Entry 3T5V (X-ray diffraction, 2.90 A resolution); this record covers chains A and B of the 3 polymer chains in the assembly.

Chain A:
Molecule: Nuclear mRNA export protein SAC3
Organism: Saccharomyces cerevisiae
Notes: fragment: M region, UNP 250-563
UniProtKB: P46674 (SAC3_YEAST); residue numbers follow UniProt; this construct covers 250-563
Sequence (316 residues; each row starts with the number of its first residue):
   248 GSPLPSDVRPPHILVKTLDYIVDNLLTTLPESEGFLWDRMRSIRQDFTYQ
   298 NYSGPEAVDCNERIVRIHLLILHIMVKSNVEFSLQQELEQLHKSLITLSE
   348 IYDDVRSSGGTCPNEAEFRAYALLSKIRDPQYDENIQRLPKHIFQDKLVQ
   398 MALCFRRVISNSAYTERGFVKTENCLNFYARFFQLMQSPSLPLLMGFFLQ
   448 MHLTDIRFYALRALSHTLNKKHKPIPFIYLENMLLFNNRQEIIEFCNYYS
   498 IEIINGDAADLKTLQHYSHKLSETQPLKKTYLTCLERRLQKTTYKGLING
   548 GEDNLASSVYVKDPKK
Not modelled in the structure: 248-252, 552-563
Sequence notes: expression tag (248-249)
From the paper describing this entry:
  - mutagenesis - K509D: unchanged growth

Chain B:
Molecule: Nuclear mRNA export protein THP1
Organism: Saccharomyces cerevisiae
UniProtKB: Q08231 (THP1_YEAST); numbering as in UniProt (aligned over 1-455)
Sequence (455 residues; row label = number of the first residue in the row):
     1 MDMANQLLDELAHGNFSHLTLNLSQNGREIAILQKQLTGFDDKQLETFVE
    51 QHPAMPNDTRFKIMCTSFLNYARDVDPWSAWSSSDLIFEFYQCLINCLIN
   101 DNAPHIEMLIPVATRETEFIINLAGKLDSFHLQLHTRSHQFLSHISSILS
   151 RLFNSIKPPRGNASSTNIPGKQRILLYLVNKLNNIYFRIESPQLCSNIFK
   201 NFQPKSMLAHFNEYQLDQQIEYRYLLGRYYLLNSQVHNAFVQFNEAFQSL
   251 LNLPLTNQAITRNGTRILNYMIPTGLILGKMVKWGPLRPFLSQETIDNWS
   301 VLYKHVRYGNIQGVSLWLRQNERHLCARQLLIVLLEKLPMVTYRNLIKTV
   351 IKSWTTEWGQNKLPYSLIERVLQLSIGPTFEDPGAQEITIYNGIHSPKNV
   401 ENVLVTLINLGLLRANCFPQLQLCVVKKTTMIQEIVPPVNERITKMFPAH
   451 SHVLW
Not modelled in the structure: 1, 160-163
From the paper describing this entry:
  - mutagenesis - V405Y/T406W: unchanged binding to 26S proteasome complex subunit SEM1
  - mutagenesis - R414D, K427D/K428D: decreased binding to nucleic acids

Chain A / chain B interface:
Residue-residue contacts (101):
  Ser-354(A) with His-131(B), hydrogen bond (backbone-side chain); Ser-138(B)
  Ser-355(A) with Leu-132(B)
  Gly-356(A) with Leu-132(B)
  Gln-378(A) with Gln-193(B)
  Asp-380(A) with Ile-332(B)
  Glu-381(A) with Pro-192(B); Gln-193(B); Leu-232(B); Gln-329(B)
  Ile-383(A) with Ile-332(B), hydrophobic
  Gln-384(A) with Cys-326(B); Gln-329(B); Leu-330(B); Leu-331(B), hydrogen bond (side chain-backbone); Ile-332(B), hydrogen bond (side chain-backbone)
  Arg-385(A) with Glu-190(B), salt bridge; Pro-192(B); Gln-329(B)
  Lys-388(A) with Arg-323(B)
  Phe-391(A) with Glu-322(B); Arg-323(B); Ile-390(B), hydrophobic
  Gln-392(A) with Glu-322(B), hydrogen bond
  Gln-397(A) with Ile-388(B); Thr-389(B), hydrogen bond; Ile-390(B), hydrogen bond (side chain-backbone)
  Leu-400(A) with Ile-332(B), hydrophobic; Ile-390(B), hydrophobic
  Cys-401(A) with Thr-389(B); Ile-390(B), hydrophobic
  Arg-404(A) with Ile-332(B); Glu-336(B), salt bridge; Ile-394(B)
  Ser-407(A) with Glu-336(B)
  Ser-409(A) with Leu-410(B)
  Val-417(A) with Gln-235(B)
  Lys-418(A) with Phe-447(B)
  Thr-419(A) with Asn-233(B); Ser-234(B); Lys-337(B); Phe-447(B)
  Glu-420(A) with Ser-234(B); Gln-235(B); Val-236(B), hydrogen bond (side chain-backbone); His-237(B), hydrogen bond (side chain-backbone); Lys-337(B); Phe-447(B)
  Asn-421(A) with Ile-277(B), hydrogen bond (side chain-backbone); Glu-336(B); Lys-337(B), hydrogen bond (side chain-backbone); Val-341(B); Leu-410(B); Ile-443(B)
  Cys-422(A) with Glu-336(B); Thr-406(B)
  Leu-423(A) with Pro-339(B), hydrophobic; Met-340(B), hydrophobic; Ile-394(B), hydrophobic; Thr-406(B), hydrogen bond (backbone-side chain)
  Asn-424(A) with Asn-402(B), hydrogen bond (backbone-side chain); Thr-406(B)
  Phe-425(A) with Met-340(B), hydrophobic; Tyr-343(B), hydrophobic; Ile-394(B); His-395(B); Asn-402(B)
  Tyr-426(A) with Asn-402(B), hydrogen bond (backbone-side chain); Val-405(B)
  Ala-427(A) with Asn-399(B); Asn-402(B), hydrogen bond (backbone-side chain)
  Arg-428(A) with Thr-379(B); Phe-380(B); Glu-381(B), salt bridge; Gly-393(B), hydrogen bond (side chain-backbone); Ile-394(B); Ser-396(B); Asn-399(B)
  Gln-431(A) with Lys-398(B); Asn-399(B), hydrogen bond
  Leu-432(A) with Phe-380(B), hydrophobic
  Ala-460(A) with Val-405(B); Asn-409(B), hydrogen bond (backbone-side chain)
  Leu-461(A) with Val-405(B)
  His-463(A) with Asn-409(B)
  Thr-464(A) with Val-405(B); Ile-408(B); Asn-409(B); Ala-415(B); Asn-416(B); Cys-417(B), hydrogen bond
  Leu-465(A) with Asn-416(B); Cys-417(B); Pro-419(B)
  Asn-466(A) with Asn-416(B); Phe-418(B)
  His-469(A) with Phe-418(B)
  Ile-472(A) with Gln-420(B)
  Pro-473(A) with Gln-420(B)
  Tyr-476(A) with Glu-401(B), hydrogen bond; Pro-419(B), hydrophobic
Other interface residues (no listed pair), chain A (50 interface residues in all): Pro-377, Leu-386, Pro-387, Met-398, Arg-403, Val-405, Ser-435, Ser-437
Other interface residues (no listed pair), chain B (54 interface residues in all): Leu-278
From the paper, about this interface:
  - interface residues, chain A: Phe-391(A), Phe-425(A)

Summary:
Chain A and chain B form an interface of 50 and 54 residues respectively, with 19 hydrogen bonds and 3 salt
bridges. Among the polar pairs are Arg-385(A)/Glu-190(B), Arg-404(A)/Glu-336(B) and Arg-428(A)/Glu-381(B).
From the paper: R414D and K427D/K428D of chain B reduce binding to nucleic acids; interface residues
Phe-391(A) and Phe-425(A); 4 substitutions were tested in all.
Here chain A is Nuclear mRNA export protein SAC3 and chain B is Nuclear mRNA export protein THP1, both from
Saccharomyces cerevisiae. Entry 3T5V (Sac3:Thp1:Sem1 complex) was determined by X-ray diffraction (same
publication as 3T5X).
